Entry 8RGZ (electron microscopy, 3.27 A resolution); this record covers chains A and C of the 9 polymer chains in the assembly.

[Chain A (and C)]
Molecule: Envelope glycoprotein B
Organism: Human alphaherpesvirus 1 strain F
Notes: chain C of this document is another copy of the same molecule, construct and numbering; everything in this record applies to it too
UniProt: P06436 (GB_HHV1F); the construct has insertions or renumbered stretches relative to UniProt, so the offset changes along the chain: 1-5 = UniProt 1-5; 7-904 = UniProt 6-903
Sequence (906 residues; each row starts with the number of its first residue):
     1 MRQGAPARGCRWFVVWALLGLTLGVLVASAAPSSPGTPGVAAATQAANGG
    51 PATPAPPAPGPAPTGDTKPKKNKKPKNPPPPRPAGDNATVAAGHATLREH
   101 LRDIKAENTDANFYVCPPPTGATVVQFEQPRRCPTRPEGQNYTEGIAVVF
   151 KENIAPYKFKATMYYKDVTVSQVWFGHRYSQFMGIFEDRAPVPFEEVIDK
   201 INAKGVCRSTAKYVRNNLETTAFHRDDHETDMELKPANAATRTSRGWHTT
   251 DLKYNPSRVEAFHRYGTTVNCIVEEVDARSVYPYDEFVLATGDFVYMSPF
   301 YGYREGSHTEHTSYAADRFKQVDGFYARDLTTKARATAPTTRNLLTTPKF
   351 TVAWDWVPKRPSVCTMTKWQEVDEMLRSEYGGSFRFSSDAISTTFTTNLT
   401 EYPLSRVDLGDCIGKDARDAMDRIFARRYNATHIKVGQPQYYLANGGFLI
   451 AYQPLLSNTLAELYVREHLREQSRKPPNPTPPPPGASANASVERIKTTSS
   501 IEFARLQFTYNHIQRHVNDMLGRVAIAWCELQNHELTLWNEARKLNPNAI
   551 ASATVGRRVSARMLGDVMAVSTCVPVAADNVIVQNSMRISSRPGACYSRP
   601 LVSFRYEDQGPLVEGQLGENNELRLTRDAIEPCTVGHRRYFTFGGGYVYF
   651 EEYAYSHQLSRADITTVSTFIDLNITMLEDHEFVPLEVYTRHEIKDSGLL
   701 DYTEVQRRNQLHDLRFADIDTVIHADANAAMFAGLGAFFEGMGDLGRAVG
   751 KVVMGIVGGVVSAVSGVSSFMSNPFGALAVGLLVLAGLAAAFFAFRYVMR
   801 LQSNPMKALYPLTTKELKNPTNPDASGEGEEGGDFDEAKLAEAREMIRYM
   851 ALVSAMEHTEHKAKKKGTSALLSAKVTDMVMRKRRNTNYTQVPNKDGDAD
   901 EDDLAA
Not modelled in the structure: 1-110, 460-491, 726-906
Sequence notes: insertion (6); conflict His858 (Arg857 in P06436); expression tag (905-906)
Cystine bridges: Cys116-Cys573, Cys133-Cys529, Cys207-Cys271, Cys364-Cys412, Cys596-Cys633
Swiss-Prot annotation at these positions:
  - region (Involved in fusion and/or binding to host membrane): Val173 to Tyr179, Arg258 to Tyr265
  - motif: Tyr849 to Leu852 (Golgi targeting), Tyr889 to Val892 (Internalization motif)
  - glycosylation (N-linked (GlcNAc...) asparagine): Asn87, Asn141, Asn398, Asn430, Asn489, Asn674
From the paper describing this entry:
  - conformationally variable residues (order/disorder transition): Thr331 to Thr337

[Interface between chain A and chain C]
Contacting residue pairs (252):
  Gly121(A) with Tyr640(C)
  Val124(A) with Ile664(C); Thr665(C), hydrogen bond (backbone-side chain)
  Val125(A) with Thr665(C); Val667(C), hydrophobic
  Gln126(A) with Tyr647(C), hydrogen bond; Arg661(C), hydrogen bond (side chain-backbone); Ile664(C), hydrogen bond (side chain-backbone); Thr665(C), hydrogen bond (backbone-backbone); Thr666(C), hydrogen bond; Val667(C), hydrogen bond (backbone-backbone)
  Phe127(A) with Arg661(C), hydrogen bond (backbone-side chain); Thr666(C); Val667(C); Thr669(C)
  Glu128(A) with Thr666(C); Val667(C), hydrogen bond (backbone-backbone); Ser668(C), hydrogen bond
  Gln129(A) with Arg661(C); Phe670(C)
  Pro130(A) with Phe670(C), hydrophobic
  Arg131(A) with Phe670(C); Asp672(C), salt bridge
  Glu152(A) with Arg691(C), salt bridge
  Ile154(A) with Arg691(C)
  Thr169(A) with Asn216(C)
  Gln172(A) with Tyr265(C), hydrogen bond
  Val173(A) with Leu218(C), hydrophobic
  Tyr179(A) with Thr221(C)
  Ser180(A) with Glu219(C); Thr220(C); Thr221(C), hydrogen bond (backbone-backbone)
  Gln181(A) with Val170(C); Thr221(C); Ala222(C); Thr267(C), hydrogen bond
  Phe182(A) with Val170(C); Phe186(C); Arg215(C); Asn216(C); Leu218(C), hydrophobic; Thr220(C)
  Met183(A) with Val170(C), hydrophobic; Phe186(C); Tyr265(C), hydrophobic
  Gly184(A) with Phe186(C)
  Ile185(A) with Phe186(C); Arg215(C); Asn216(C)
  Val214(A) with Val722(C), hydrophobic
  Asn217(A) with Asp718(C), hydrogen bond (side chain-backbone); Ile719(C); Thr721(C), hydrogen bond (side chain-backbone); Ile723(C), hydrogen bond (backbone-backbone)
  Glu219(A) with Val722(C)
  Thr241(A) with His311(C)
  Arg242(A) with Pro283(C)
  Leu252(A) with Asn217(C)
  Lys253(A) with Asn216(C); Asn217(C)
  Asn255(A) with Asn216(C); Asn217(C); Leu218(C)
  His263(A) with Tyr265(C)
  Glu286(A) with Arg707(C), salt bridge
  Gly292(A) with Gln710(C), hydrogen bond (backbone-side chain)
  Asp293(A) with Gln710(C)
  Phe294(A) with Thr703(C); Arg707(C); Gln710(C), hydrogen bond (backbone-side chain)
  Tyr296(A) with Arg707(C), hydrogen bond (side chain-backbone); Gln710(C); Leu711(C), hydrogen bond (side chain-backbone); Leu714(C), hydrophobic
  Ser313(A) with Leu714(C)
  Ala315(A) with Asp720(C)
  Arg318(A) with Ile719(C); Asp720(C), salt bridge
  Pro348(A) with Ile719(C), hydrophobic
  Tyr380(A) with Asp680(C)
  Arg385(A) with Glu682(C), salt bridge
  Thr396(A) with Glu682(C)
  Gly446(A) with Pro685(C)
  Thr497(A) with Arg691(C)
  Thr498(A) with Glu687(C), hydrogen bond
  Ser499(A) with Glu687(C), hydrogen bond (backbone-side chain); Arg691(C), hydrogen bond
  Ser500(A) with Glu687(C)
  Glu502(A) with Ser500(C), hydrogen bond; Glu502(C); Leu506(C)
  Phe503(A) with Phe683(C); Val684(C); Pro685(C), hydrophobic
  Arg505(A) with Phe503(C); Leu506(C)
  Leu506(A) with Leu506(C), hydrophobic
  Gln507(A) with His681(C), hydrogen bond (side chain-backbone); Glu682(C); Phe683(C), hydrogen bond (side chain-backbone)
  Thr509(A) with Leu506(C)
  Tyr510(A) with Leu678(C); Glu679(C), hydrogen bond (side chain-backbone); His681(C); Phe683(C), hydrophobic
  His512(A) with Tyr510(C)
  Ile513(A) with Tyr510(C), hydrophobic; Ile513(C), hydrophobic
  Gln514(A) with Leu678(C), hydrogen bond (side chain-backbone); Glu679(C), hydrogen bond (side chain-backbone); Asp680(C)
  His516(A) with Leu521(C)
  Asn518(A) with Met677(C); Leu678(C), hydrogen bond (side chain-backbone)
  Met520(A) with Leu521(C), hydrophobic
  Leu521(A) with Ile675(C), hydrophobic
  Gly522(A) with Met677(C)
  Ala527(A) with Trp528(C)
  Trp528(A) with Trp528(C), hydrophobic; Ile671(C), hydrogen bond (side chain-backbone); Leu673(C), hydrophobic
  Leu531(A) with Trp528(C), hydrophobic; Leu531(C), hydrophobic
  Gln532(A) with Phe670(C); Ile671(C)
  His534(A) with Trp539(C)
  Glu535(A) with Glu535(C)
  Leu536(A) with Phe670(C), hydrophobic
  Thr537(A) with Ala549(C); Ile550(C); Ala553(C)
  Leu538(A) with Leu538(C); Trp539(C), hydrophobic; Ala542(C), hydrophobic
  Trp539(A) with Thr669(C)
  Glu541(A) with Leu545(C); Asn546(C), hydrogen bond
  Lys544(A) with Glu619(C), salt bridge
  Leu545(A) with Leu545(C), hydrophobic
  Thr554(A) with Val667(C); Ser668(C); Thr669(C)
  Val555(A) with Val667(C), hydrophobic
  Leu564(A) with Arg638(C); Arg639(C); Tyr640(C), hydrogen bond (backbone-backbone)
  Gly565(A) with Arg639(C); Tyr640(C); Phe641(C)
  Asp566(A) with Arg599(C), salt bridge; Tyr640(C), hydrogen bond (backbone-backbone); Phe641(C); Thr642(C), hydrogen bond (side chain-backbone)
  Val567(A) with Tyr640(C), hydrophobic
  Thr669(A) with His534(C), hydrogen bond (backbone-side chain)
  Ile671(A) with Ala527(C); Glu530(C)
  Leu673(A) with Arg523(C); Val524(C); Ala527(C), hydrophobic
  Asn674(A) with Arg523(C), hydrogen bond (backbone-side chain)
  Ile675(A) with Met520(C), hydrophobic
  Thr676(A) with His516(C), hydrogen bond (backbone-side chain); Met520(C)
  Met677(A) with His516(C), hydrogen bond (backbone-side chain)
  Leu678(A) with His512(C); Ile513(C), hydrophobic; His516(C), hydrogen bond (backbone-side chain)
  His681(A) with Asp389(C), salt bridge; Ser392(C), hydrogen bond; Phe508(C)
  Glu682(A) with Ser392(C)
  Phe683(A) with Ser392(C); Arg505(C); Thr509(C)
  Val684(A) with Ala390(C); Arg505(C), hydrogen bond (backbone-side chain)
  Leu686(A) with Trp369(C), hydrophobic; Gln370(C); Ile391(C); Thr393(C); Ile501(C); Arg505(C)
  Glu687(A) with Trp369(C), hydrogen bond (backbone-side chain)
  Val688(A) with Lys151(C), hydrogen bond (backbone-side chain); Trp369(C); Phe448(C), hydrophobic; Thr498(C); Ile501(C), hydrophobic
  Tyr689(A) with Lys151(C); Glu152(C), hydrogen bond (side chain-backbone); Ile154(C), hydrophobic; Thr497(C); Thr498(C); Ser499(C)
  Arg691(A) with Tyr689(C); Ile694(C)
  Glu693(A) with Lys151(C), salt bridge
  Asp696(A) with Pro156(C); Lys158(C), salt bridge; Arg279(C), salt bridge
  Ser697(A) with Ile154(C); Pro156(C)
  Gly698(A) with Arg279(C), hydrogen bond (backbone-side chain)
  Leu699(A) with Arg279(C), hydrogen bond (backbone-side chain); Val281(C), hydrophobic; Val288(C), hydrophobic; Phe294(C), hydrophobic
  Leu700(A) with Val288(C), hydrophobic; Leu289(C); Gly292(C)
  Tyr702(A) with Leu700(C), hydrophobic; Tyr702(C), hydrophobic; Val705(C)
  Thr703(A) with Leu699(C); Leu700(C)
  Val705(A) with Ala290(C)
  Arg707(A) with Thr241(C), hydrogen bond (side chain-backbone); Arg242(C), hydrogen bond (side chain-backbone); Thr243(C)
  Arg708(A) with Thr243(C); Glu274(C), salt bridge; Glu275(C); Val276(C); Thr291(C)
  Asn709(A) with Thr291(C), hydrogen bond (side chain-backbone)
  Leu711(A) with Ala240(C), hydrophobic; Thr243(C)
  His712(A) with Tyr165(C); Asp167(C), salt bridge; Ile272(C)
  Asp713(A) with Lys253(C), salt bridge
  Leu714(A) with Asn238(C), hydrogen bond (backbone-side chain)
  Arg715(A) with Ala237(C); Asn238(C), hydrogen bond (backbone-side chain); Ala240(C); Thr243(C); Ser244(C), hydrogen bond (side chain-backbone); Arg245(C); Gly246(C); Glu274(C), salt bridge
  Phe716(A) with Ala237(C), hydrophobic; Trp247(C); His248(C); Asn270(C), hydrogen bond (backbone-side chain); Ile272(C), hydrophobic; Glu274(C)
  Ala717(A) with Asn238(C), hydrogen bond (backbone-side chain); Asp251(C)
  Asp718(A) with Asp251(C), hydrogen bond (backbone-backbone); Leu252(C)
  Ile723(A) with Leu252(C), hydrophobic
Also at the interface, not in a pair above, chain A (135 interface residues in all): Ser171, Leu218, Asp251, Tyr265, Asp317, Asn445, Val517, Val524, Ala525, Asn533, Arg562, Glu679, Pro685, Gln706, Thr721, Ala725
Also at the interface, not in a pair above, chain C (147 interface residues in all): Phe223, Thr250, Arg258, Ser280, Tyr282, Val517, Asn518, Gly636, Asp701, Gln706

[Summary]
Chain A and chain C form an interface of 135 and 147 residues respectively; the contacts include 56 hydrogen
bonds and 15 salt bridges. Polar pairs include Arg131(A)-Asp672(C), Glu152(A)-Arg691(C) and
Glu286(A)-Arg707(C). The paper reports conformational variability at Thr331(A).
Chain A and chain C are both Envelope glycoprotein B (Human alphaherpesvirus 1 strain F); the structure,
Trimeric HSV-1F gB ectodomain in postfusion conformation with three bound HDIT101 Fab molecules, was
determined by electron microscopy (same publication as 8RH1).
